3TN0 - chains A and D of the 4 polymer chains in the assembly; structure by X-ray diffraction, 3.20 A resolution.

# Chain A
Molecule: Antigen-presenting glycoprotein CD1d1
From: Mus musculus
Reference sequence: P11609 (CD1D1_MOUSE); residues 1-279 here correspond to UniProt positions 19-297 (UniProt number = residue number + 18)
Amino-acid sequence (302 residues; each row starts with the number of its first residue):
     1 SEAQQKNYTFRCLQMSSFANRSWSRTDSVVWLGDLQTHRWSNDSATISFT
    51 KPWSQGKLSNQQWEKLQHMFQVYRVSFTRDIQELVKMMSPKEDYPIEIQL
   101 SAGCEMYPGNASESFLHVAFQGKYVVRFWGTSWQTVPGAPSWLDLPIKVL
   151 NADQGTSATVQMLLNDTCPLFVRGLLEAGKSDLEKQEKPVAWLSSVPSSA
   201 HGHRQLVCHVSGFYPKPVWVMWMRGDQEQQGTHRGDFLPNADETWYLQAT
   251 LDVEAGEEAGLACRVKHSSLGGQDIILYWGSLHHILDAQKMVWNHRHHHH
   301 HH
Not modelled in the structure: 1-6, 300-302
Construct notes: expression tag (280-302)
UniProt features mapped onto this chain:
  - binding site (a D-galactosylceramide): D80, D153 to T156
  - glycosylation (N-linked (GlcNAc...) asparagine): N7, N20, N42, N110, N165
Cystine bridges: C104-C168, C208-C263
Covalent attachments: N-acetylglucosamine (NAG) linked to N20, N42, N165
Small-molecule neighbours: QUX (N-[(3S,4S,5R)-4,5-dihydroxy-1-[(2R,3R,4R,5R,6R)-3,4,5-trihydroxy-6-(hydroxymethyl)oxan-2-yl]nonadecan-3-yl]hexacosanamide): F10, C12, Q14, S28, V30, H38, W40, I47, W63, L66, M69, F70, V72, Y73, S76, F77, D80, I81, L84, I98, L100, A102, G103, L116, V118, F120, V126, W133, W142, L143, L150, D153, G155, T156, T159, V160, L163, L164, C168, F171
Reported in the primary citation:
  - binding site for QUX: D80, D153

# Chain D
Molecule: mouse NKT Vbeta8.2 (MOUSE VARIABLE DOMAIN, HUMAN CONSTANT DOMAIN)
From: HOMO SAPIENS, Mus musculus
Amino-acid sequence (244 residues; row label = number of the first residue in the row; note: 3 numbers in that range are skipped by the numbering (no residue carries them; nothing is unmodelled there)):
     1 EAAVTQSPRNKVAVTGGKVTLSCNQTNNHNNMYWYRQDTGHGLRLIHYSY
    51 GAGSTEKGDIPDG
    65 YKASRPSQENFSLILELATPSQTSVYFCASG
    98 DAGGNYAEQFFGPGTRLTVLEDLKNVFPPEVAVFEPSEAEISHTQKATLV
   148 CLATGFYPDHVELSWWVNGKEVHSGVCTDPQPLKEQPALNDSRYALSSRL
   198 RVSATFWQNPRNHFRCQVQFYGLSENDEWTQDRAKPVTQIVSAEAWGRAD
Not modelled in the structure: 1-2, 98-104
Cystine bridges: C23-C92, C148-C213

# Chain A / chain D interface
Pairs across the interface (5):
  E83(A) with Y48(D), hydrogen bond; Y50(D), hydrogen bond
  K86(A) with Y48(D), hydrogen bond; E56(D)
  M87(A) with Y50(D), hydrophobic
Also at the interface, not in a pair above, chain A (4 interface residues in all): S89
Also at the interface, not in a pair above, chain D (4 interface residues in all): S54
The authors on this interface:
  - pairs named by the authors: E83(A)-Y50(D) (hydrogen bond), K86(A)-E56(D), Y48(D)-E83(A) (hydrogen bond), Y48(D)-K86(A) (hydrogen bond)

# Summary
The chain A/chain D interface involves 4 residues from each chain, with 3 hydrogen bonds. Polar pairs include
E83(A)-Y48(D), E83(A)-Y50(D) and K86(A)-Y48(D). The paper describes hydrogen bonds between E83(A) and Y50(D),
Y48(D) and E83(A) and Y48(D) and K86(A); a contact between K86(A) and E56(D). The paper reports a binding site
for QUX at D80(A) and D153(A).
Chain A is Antigen-presenting glycoprotein CD1d1 (Mus musculus) and chain D is mouse NKT Vbeta8.2 (MOUSE
VARIABLE DOMAIN, HUMAN CONSTANT DOMAIN) (HOMO SAPIENS, Mus musculus); the structure, Structure of mouse
Va14Vb8.2NKT TCR-mouse CD1d-a-C-Galactosylceramide complex, was determined by X-ray diffraction.
